Entry 8I3A (electron microscopy, 3.04 A resolution); this record covers chains A and B.

Chain A (and B):
Name: ABC transporter G family member 25
Source organism: Arabidopsis thaliana
Notes: chain B of this document is another copy of the same molecule, construct and numbering; everything in this record applies to it too
UniProtKB: Q84TH5 (AB25G_ARATH); residue numbers follow UniProt; this construct covers 1-662
Sequence (662 residues; row label = number of the first residue in the row):
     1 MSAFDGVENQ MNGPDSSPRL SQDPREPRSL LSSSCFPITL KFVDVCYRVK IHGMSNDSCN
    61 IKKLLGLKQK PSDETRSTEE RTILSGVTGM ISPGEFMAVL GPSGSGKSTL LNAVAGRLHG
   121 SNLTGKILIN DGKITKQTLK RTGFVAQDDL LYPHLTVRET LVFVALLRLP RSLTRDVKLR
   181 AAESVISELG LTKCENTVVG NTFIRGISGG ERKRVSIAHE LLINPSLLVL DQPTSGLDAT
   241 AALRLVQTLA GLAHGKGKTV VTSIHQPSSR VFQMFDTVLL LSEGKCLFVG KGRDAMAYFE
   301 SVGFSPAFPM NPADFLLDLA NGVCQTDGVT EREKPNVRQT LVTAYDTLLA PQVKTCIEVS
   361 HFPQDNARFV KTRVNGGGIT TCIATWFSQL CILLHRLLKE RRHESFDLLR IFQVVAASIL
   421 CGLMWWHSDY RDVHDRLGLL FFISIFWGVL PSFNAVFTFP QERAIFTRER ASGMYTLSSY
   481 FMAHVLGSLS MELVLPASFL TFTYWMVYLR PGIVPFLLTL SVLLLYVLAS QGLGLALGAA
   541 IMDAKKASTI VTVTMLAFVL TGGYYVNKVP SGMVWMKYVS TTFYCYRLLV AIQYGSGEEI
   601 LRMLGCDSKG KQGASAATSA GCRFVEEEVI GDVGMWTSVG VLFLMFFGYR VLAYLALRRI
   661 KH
Not modelled in the structure: 1-31, 53-78, 327-334, 363-378, 605-623
Construct notes: engineered mutation Gln232 (Glu in Q84TH5)
Ion coordination: Mg2+: Ser108 (together with ATP)
Residues lining bound ligands:
  - ATP (adenosine-5'-triphosphate), molecule 1: Val49, Arg81, Ile83, Pro102, Ser103, Gly104, Ser105, Gly106, Lys107, Ser108, Thr109, Gln147, Gln232, His265
  - ATP, molecule 2: Cys194, Thr197, Arg205, Gly206, Ile207, Ser208, Gly209, Gly210, Glu211, Gly236
Curated features (UniProtKB/Swiss-Prot):
  - binding site (ATP): Gly101 to Ser108
  - glycosylation (N-linked (GlcNAc...) asparagine): Asn56, Asn122

How chain A and chain B interact:
Pairs across the interface (157):
  Arg81(A) - Lys193(B)
  Gly101(A) - Asp238(B)
  Pro102(A) - Asp238(B)
  Ser103(A) - Glu211(B)
  Ser103(A) - Arg214(B)
  Ser103(A) - Gly236(B)
  Ser103(A) - Leu237(B)
  Ser103(A) - Asp238(B)  hydrogen bond (side chain-backbone)
  Gly104(A) - Glu211(B)
  Gln147(A) - Gly209(B)
  Lys193(A) - Arg81(B)
  Thr202(A) - Asp148(B)
  Phe203(A) - Arg463(B)
  Phe203(A) - Ala464(B)  hydrophobic
  Gly209(A) - Gln147(B)
  Glu211(A) - Ser103(B)
  Glu211(A) - Gly104(B)
  Arg214(A) - Ser103(B)
  Thr234(A) - Gln266(B)
  Gly236(A) - Ser103(B)
  Gly236(A) - His265(B)  hydrogen bond (backbone-side chain)
  Leu237(A) - Ser103(B)
  Leu237(A) - His265(B)
  Leu237(A) - Gln266(B)
  Asp238(A) - Gly101(B)
  Asp238(A) - Pro102(B)
  Asp238(A) - Ser103(B)
  Asp238(A) - His265(B)
  Asp238(A) - Gln266(B)
  Asp238(A) - Leu317(B)
  Asp238(A) - Asn321(B)
  Ala239(A) - His265(B)
  Ala239(A) - Asp314(B)
  Ala239(A) - Leu317(B)
  Thr240(A) - Leu317(B)
  Thr240(A) - Asp318(B)  hydrogen bond
  Thr240(A) - Asn321(B)
  Ala242(A) - Gln266(B)
  Arg244(A) - Asn321(B)
  His265(A) - Gly236(B)  hydrogen bond (side chain-backbone)
  His265(A) - Leu237(B)
  His265(A) - Asp238(B)
  His265(A) - Ala239(B)
  Gln266(A) - Thr234(B)
  Gln266(A) - Leu237(B)
  Gln266(A) - Asp238(B)
  Gln266(A) - Ala239(B)
  Gln266(A) - Ala242(B)
  Gln266(A) - Gln266(B)  hydrogen bond (side chain-backbone)
  Ser268(A) - Asp314(B)
  Arg270(A) - Gln325(B)
  Asp314(A) - Ala239(B)
  Asp314(A) - Ser268(B)
  Leu317(A) - Asp238(B)
  Leu317(A) - Ala239(B)
  Leu317(A) - Thr240(B)
  Asp318(A) - Thr240(B)  hydrogen bond
  Asn321(A) - Asp238(B)
  Asn321(A) - Thr240(B)
  Asn321(A) - Arg244(B)
  Gln325(A) - Arg270(B)
  Phe406(A) - Lys546(B)
  Phe406(A) - Thr549(B)
  Phe406(A) - Ile550(B)  hydrophobic
  Gln413(A) - Thr549(B)
  Gln413(A) - Ile550(B)  hydrogen bond (side chain-backbone)
  Gln413(A) - Val553(B)
  Gln413(A) - Thr554(B)
  Ala417(A) - Val553(B)  hydrophobic
  Leu420(A) - Ala557(B)  hydrophobic
  Leu420(A) - Leu560(B)  hydrophobic
  Leu420(A) - Met573(B)  hydrophobic
  Leu420(A) - Met576(B)  hydrophobic
  Cys421(A) - Leu560(B)  hydrophobic
  Leu423(A) - Pro570(B)
  Leu423(A) - Met573(B)  hydrophobic
  Met424(A) - Leu560(B)  hydrophobic
  Met424(A) - Thr561(B)
  Met424(A) - Val566(B)
  Met424(A) - Val569(B)  hydrophobic
  Met424(A) - Pro570(B)
  Met424(A) - Met573(B)  hydrophobic
  Trp425(A) - Leu560(B)  hydrophobic
  Trp425(A) - Val566(B)
  His427(A) - Lys568(B)
  His427(A) - Pro570(B)
  Asp435(A) - Asn567(B)
  Gly438(A) - Tyr565(B)
  Phe441(A) - Tyr565(B)
  Phe442(A) - Leu556(B)
  Phe442(A) - Leu560(B)  hydrophobic
  Ile445(A) - Leu556(B)  hydrophobic
  Ile445(A) - Tyr565(B)
  Phe446(A) - Val553(B)  hydrophobic
  Phe446(A) - Leu556(B)  hydrophobic
  Val449(A) - Thr552(B)
  Val449(A) - Leu556(B)  hydrophobic
  Leu450(A) - Thr549(B)
  Leu450(A) - Thr552(B)
  Phe453(A) - Phe453(B)  hydrophobic
  Asn454(A) - Lys545(B)  hydrogen bond (backbone-side chain)
  Asn454(A) - Thr549(B)
  Phe457(A) - Phe457(B)  hydrophobic
  Phe457(A) - Ala544(B)
  Phe457(A) - Lys545(B)
  Phe457(A) - Ser548(B)
  Gln461(A) - Lys545(B)
  Arg463(A) - Phe203(B)
  Ala464(A) - Phe203(B)  hydrophobic
  Ala544(A) - Phe457(B)
  Lys545(A) - Asn454(B)  hydrogen bond (side chain-backbone)
  Lys545(A) - Phe457(B)
  Lys545(A) - Gln461(B)
  Lys546(A) - Phe406(B)
  Ser548(A) - Phe457(B)
  Thr549(A) - Phe406(B)
  Thr549(A) - Gln413(B)
  Thr549(A) - Leu450(B)
  Thr549(A) - Asn454(B)
  Ile550(A) - Phe406(B)  hydrophobic
  Ile550(A) - Gln413(B)  hydrogen bond (backbone-side chain)
  Thr552(A) - Val449(B)
  Thr552(A) - Leu450(B)
  Val553(A) - Gln413(B)
  Val553(A) - Ala417(B)  hydrophobic
  Val553(A) - Phe446(B)  hydrophobic
  Thr554(A) - Gln413(B)
  Leu556(A) - Phe442(B)
  Leu556(A) - Ile445(B)  hydrophobic
  Leu556(A) - Phe446(B)  hydrophobic
  Leu556(A) - Val449(B)  hydrophobic
  Ala557(A) - Leu420(B)  hydrophobic
  Leu560(A) - Leu420(B)  hydrophobic
  Leu560(A) - Cys421(B)  hydrophobic
  Leu560(A) - Met424(B)  hydrophobic
  Leu560(A) - Trp425(B)  hydrophobic
  Leu560(A) - Phe442(B)  hydrophobic
  Thr561(A) - Met424(B)
  Tyr564(A) - Tyr564(B)  hydrophobic
  Tyr564(A) - Tyr565(B)  hydrophobic
  Tyr565(A) - Gly438(B)
  Tyr565(A) - Phe441(B)
  Tyr565(A) - Ile445(B)
  Tyr565(A) - Tyr564(B)  hydrophobic
  Tyr565(A) - Tyr565(B)
  Val566(A) - Met424(B)
  Val566(A) - Trp425(B)
  Asn567(A) - Asp435(B)  hydrogen bond
  Lys568(A) - Met424(B)
  Lys568(A) - His427(B)
  Val569(A) - Met424(B)  hydrophobic
  Pro570(A) - Leu423(B)
  Pro570(A) - Met424(B)
  Met573(A) - Leu420(B)  hydrophobic
  Met573(A) - Leu423(B)  hydrophobic
  Met573(A) - Met424(B)  hydrophobic
  Met576(A) - Leu420(B)  hydrophobic
Other interface residues (no listed pair), chain A (85 interface residues in all): Asp148, Leu150, Thr197, Ser208, Gln232, Ser235, Glu283, Leu409, Arg410, His434, Val559
Other interface residues (no listed pair), chain B (85 interface residues in all): Leu150, Thr197, Thr202, Ser208, Gln232, Ser235, Glu283, Leu409, Arg410, His434, Val559

Summary:
The chain A/chain B interface involves 85 residues from each chain; the contacts include 11 hydrogen bonds.
Among the polar pairs are Ser103(A)-Asp238(B), Gly236(A)-His265(B) and Thr240(A)-Asp318(B). Chain A binds ATP.
UniProt lists 8 ATP-binding residues on chain A.
Both chains are ABC transporter G family member 25 (Arabidopsis thaliana). Entry 8I3A (Cryo-EM structure of
abscisic acid transporter AtABCG25 in outward conformation) was determined by electron microscopy, deposited
together with 8I38, 8I39, 8I3B, 8I3C and 8I3D.
